1OTT - chains A and B of the 6 polymer chains in the assembly; structure by X-ray diffraction, 3.00 A resolution.

# Chain A (and B)
Molecule: Voltage-gated ClC-type chloride channel eriC
Organism: Escherichia coli
Notes: chain B of this document is another copy of the same molecule, construct and numbering; everything in this record applies to it too
UniProtKB: P37019 (CLCA_ECOLI); numbering as in UniProt (aligned over 1-465)
Chain sequence (465 residues; row label = number of the first residue in the row):
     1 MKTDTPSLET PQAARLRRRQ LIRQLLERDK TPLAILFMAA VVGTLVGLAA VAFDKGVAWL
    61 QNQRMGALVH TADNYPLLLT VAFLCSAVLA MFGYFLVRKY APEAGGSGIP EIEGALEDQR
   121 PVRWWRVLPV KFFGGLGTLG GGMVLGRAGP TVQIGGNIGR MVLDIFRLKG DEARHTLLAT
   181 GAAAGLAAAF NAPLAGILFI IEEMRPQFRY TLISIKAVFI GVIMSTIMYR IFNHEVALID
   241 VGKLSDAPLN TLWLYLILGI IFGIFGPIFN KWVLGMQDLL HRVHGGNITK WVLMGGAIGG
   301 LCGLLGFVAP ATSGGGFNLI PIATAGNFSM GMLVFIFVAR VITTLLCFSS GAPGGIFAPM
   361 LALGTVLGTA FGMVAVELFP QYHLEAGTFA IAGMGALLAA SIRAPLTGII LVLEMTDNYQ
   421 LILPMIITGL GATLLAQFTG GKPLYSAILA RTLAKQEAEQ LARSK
Not modelled in the structure: 1-16, 461-465 (chain B: 1-17, 459-465)
Differences from the reference sequence: engineered mutation A148 (Glu in P37019)
UniProt features mapped onto this chain:
  - motif: G106 to P110 (Selectivity filter part_1), G146, R147, G149, P150 (Selectivity filter part_2), G355 to P359 (Selectivity filter part_3)
  - binding site (chloride): S107, I356, F357, Y445
  - site: E203 (Mediates proton transfer from the protein to the inner aqueous phase)
  - mutagenesis: S107 (S107A: Uncouples chloride transport from proton transport), E203 (E203A/G/Q/S/T: Abolishes proton transport, and reduces chloride transport; E203C/I/L/V: Abolishes proton and chloride transport; E203D/H: No effect on proton and chloride transport ...), Y445 (Y445A: Abolishes gating, permitting continuous rapid transit of chloride ions; when associated with A-148; Y445F/W: No effect; Y445L: Alters stoichiometry of proton/chloride exchange)

# How chain A and chain B interact
Residue-residue contacts - 122 pairs, chain A then chain B:
  R17(A) - E117(B)
  R17(A) - Q119(B)
  R18(A) - Q119(B)
  R18(A) - L453(B)  hydrogen bond (side chain-backbone)
  R18(A) - Q456(B)
  R18(A) - E457(B)
  R19(A) - E457(B)  salt bridge
  L21(A) - E117(B)
  L21(A) - Q119(B)
  L21(A) - L453(B)  hydrophobic
  I22(A) - A450(B)
  I22(A) - L453(B)
  I22(A) - A454(B)
  Q24(A) - F208(B)
  L25(A) - F208(B)
  L25(A) - S446(B)
  L25(A) - L449(B)  hydrophobic
  L25(A) - A450(B)
  L26(A) - K442(B)  hydrogen bond (backbone-side chain)
  L26(A) - A450(B)  hydrophobic
  R28(A) - E203(B)  salt bridge
  R28(A) - Q207(B)
  R28(A) - F208(B)
  R28(A) - P443(B)
  R28(A) - S446(B)  hydrogen bond
  D29(A) - R403(B)  salt bridge
  D29(A) - T433(B)
  D29(A) - Q437(B)  hydrogen bond
  K30(A) - Q437(B)
  K30(A) - K442(B)
  T31(A) - Q437(B)
  L36(A) - F438(B)  hydrophobic
  E117(A) - L21(B)
  Q119(A) - R18(B)  hydrogen bond
  Q119(A) - L21(B)
  N191(A) - Y419(B)
  P193(A) - Y419(B)
  P193(A) - I426(B)  hydrophobic
  L194(A) - I410(B)  hydrophobic
  L194(A) - I422(B)  hydrophobic
  L194(A) - I426(B)  hydrophobic
  I197(A) - L406(B)  hydrophobic
  L198(A) - L198(B)  hydrophobic
  L198(A) - L406(B)  hydrophobic
  E203(A) - R28(B)  salt bridge
  R205(A) - R205(B)
  Q207(A) - R28(B)
  Q207(A) - Y210(B)  hydrogen bond (backbone-side chain)
  F208(A) - Q24(B)
  F208(A) - L25(B)
  F208(A) - R28(B)
  F208(A) - Y210(B)
  R209(A) - Y210(B)
  Y210(A) - Q207(B)  hydrogen bond (side chain-backbone)
  Y210(A) - F208(B)
  Y210(A) - R209(B)
  Y210(A) - Y210(B)
  K216(A) - R403(B)
  K216(A) - T433(B)  hydrogen bond (side chain-backbone)
  K216(A) - L434(B)
  K216(A) - Q437(B)
  F219(A) - L406(B)  hydrophobic
  F219(A) - I426(B)  hydrophobic
  F219(A) - L430(B)  hydrophobic
  I220(A) - L430(B)  hydrophobic
  I223(A) - I426(B)  hydrophobic
  I223(A) - I427(B)  hydrophobic
  I223(A) - L430(B)  hydrophobic
  T226(A) - L423(B)
  I227(A) - L423(B)  hydrophobic
  R230(A) - L249(B)
  R230(A) - L423(B)
  I231(A) - L249(B)  hydrophobic
  L249(A) - I231(B)  hydrophobic
  R403(A) - D29(B)  salt bridge
  R403(A) - K216(B)
  L406(A) - I197(B)  hydrophobic
  L406(A) - L198(B)  hydrophobic
  L406(A) - F219(B)  hydrophobic
  I410(A) - L194(B)  hydrophobic
  I410(A) - I410(B)  hydrophobic
  L413(A) - L413(B)  hydrophobic
  E414(A) - Y419(B)  hydrogen bond
  Y419(A) - N191(B)
  Y419(A) - P193(B)
  Y419(A) - E414(B)  hydrogen bond
  Y419(A) - D417(B)
  I422(A) - L194(B)  hydrophobic
  L423(A) - T226(B)
  L423(A) - I227(B)  hydrophobic
  L423(A) - R230(B)
  I426(A) - P193(B)  hydrophobic
  I426(A) - L194(B)  hydrophobic
  I426(A) - F219(B)  hydrophobic
  I426(A) - I223(B)  hydrophobic
  L430(A) - F219(B)  hydrophobic
  L430(A) - I220(B)  hydrophobic
  L430(A) - I223(B)  hydrophobic
  T433(A) - D29(B)
  T433(A) - K216(B)  hydrogen bond (backbone-side chain)
  L434(A) - K216(B)
  Q437(A) - D29(B)  hydrogen bond (side chain-backbone)
  Q437(A) - K30(B)
  Q437(A) - T31(B)
  Q437(A) - L36(B)
  Q437(A) - K216(B)
  F438(A) - L36(B)  hydrophobic
  K442(A) - L26(B)  hydrogen bond (side chain-backbone)
  P443(A) - R28(B)
  S446(A) - L25(B)
  S446(A) - R28(B)  hydrogen bond
  L449(A) - L25(B)  hydrophobic
  A450(A) - I22(B)
  A450(A) - L25(B)
  A450(A) - L26(B)  hydrophobic
  L453(A) - R18(B)
  L453(A) - L21(B)  hydrophobic
  L453(A) - I22(B)
  A454(A) - I22(B)  hydrophobic
  Q456(A) - R18(B)  hydrogen bond
  E457(A) - R18(B)
  E457(A) - R19(B)  salt bridge
Other interface residues (no listed pair), chain A (67 interface residues in all): L33, A192, I201, E202, I215, K243, D417, I427, A447
Other interface residues (no listed pair), chain B (67 interface residues in all): L33, A192, I201, E202, I215, K243, L252, A447

# In short
Chain A and chain B each contribute 67 residues to their interface; the contacts include 15 hydrogen bonds and
6 salt bridges. Polar pairs include R19(A)-E457(B), R28(A)-E203(B) and D29(A)-R403(B). UniProt lists 4
chloride-binding residues and 3 mutagenesis sites on chain A.
Both chains are Voltage-gated ClC-type chloride channel eriC (Escherichia coli). Entry 1OTT (Structure of the
Escherichia coli ClC Chloride channel E148A mutant and Fab Complex) was determined by X-ray diffraction,
deposited together with 1OTS and 1OTU.
